PDB entry 3H5V | X-ray diffraction, 2.33 A resolution | chains A and B

[Chain A (and B)]
Name: Glutamate receptor 2
From: Rattus norvegicus
Notes: chain B of this document is another copy of the same molecule, construct and numbering; everything in this record applies to it too
Reference sequence: P19491 (GRIA2_RAT); numbering as in UniProt (aligned over 0-383)
Chain sequence (394 residues; numbered -4 to 389; the number before each row is that of its first residue; numbers below 1 keep their minus sign (Ile-4 is residue -4)):
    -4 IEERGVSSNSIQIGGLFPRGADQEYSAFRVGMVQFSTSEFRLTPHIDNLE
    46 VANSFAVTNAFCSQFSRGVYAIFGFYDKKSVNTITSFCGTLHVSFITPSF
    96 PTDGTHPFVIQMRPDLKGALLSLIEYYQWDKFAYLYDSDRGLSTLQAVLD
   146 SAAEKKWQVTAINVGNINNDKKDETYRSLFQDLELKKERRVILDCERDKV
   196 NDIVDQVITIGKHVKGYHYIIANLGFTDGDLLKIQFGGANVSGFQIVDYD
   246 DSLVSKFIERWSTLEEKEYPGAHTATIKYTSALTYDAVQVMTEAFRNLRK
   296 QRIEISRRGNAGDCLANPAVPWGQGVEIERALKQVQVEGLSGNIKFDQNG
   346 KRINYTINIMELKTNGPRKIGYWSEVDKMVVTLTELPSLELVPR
Unresolved in the structure: -4 to 2, 379-389
Sequence notes: expression tag (-4 to -1, 384-389)
Cystine bridges: Cys57-Cys309
Covalently attached groups: N-acetylglucosamine (NAG) linked to Asn235

[How chain A and chain B interact]
Contacting residue pairs - 43 pairs, chain A then chain B:
  Asn48(A) - Ser81(B)  hydrogen bond
  Ser49(A) - Asn77(B)
  Ser49(A) - Ser81(B)  hydrogen bond (backbone-side chain)
  Phe50(A) - Ser81(B)  hydrogen bond (backbone-side chain)
  Phe50(A) - Phe82(B)  hydrophobic
  Phe50(A) - Thr85(B)
  Phe50(A) - Cys309(B)
  Phe50(A) - Ala314(B)  hydrophobic
  Thr53(A) - Phe82(B)
  Asn54(A) - Leu310(B)
  Cys57(A) - Leu310(B)  hydrophobic
  Lys74(A) - Asn77(B)  hydrogen bond (backbone-side chain)
  Asn77(A) - Ser49(B)
  Asn77(A) - Lys74(B)  hydrogen bond (side chain-backbone)
  Ser81(A) - Asn48(B)  hydrogen bond
  Ser81(A) - Ser49(B)  hydrogen bond (side chain-backbone)
  Ser81(A) - Phe50(B)  hydrogen bond (side chain-backbone)
  Phe82(A) - Phe50(B)  hydrophobic
  Phe82(A) - Thr53(B)
  Thr85(A) - Phe50(B)
  Tyr131(A) - Gln141(B)  hydrogen bond
  Leu137(A) - Gln141(B)
  Gln141(A) - Tyr131(B)
  Gln141(A) - Leu137(B)
  Gln141(A) - Asn158(B)
  Leu144(A) - Leu144(B)  hydrophobic
  Ala148(A) - Lys181(B)  hydrogen bond (backbone-side chain)
  Lys151(A) - Leu180(B)
  Gln153(A) - Gln153(B)
  Ala156(A) - Leu144(B)
  Ala156(A) - Asp145(B)
  Ile157(A) - Asp145(B)
  Asn158(A) - Gln141(B)
  Asn158(A) - Asp145(B)  hydrogen bond (backbone-side chain)
  Asp177(A) - Ala148(B)
  Asp177(A) - Glu149(B)
  Leu180(A) - Ala148(B)
  Leu180(A) - Lys151(B)
  Lys181(A) - Lys151(B)
  Cys309(A) - Phe50(B)
  Leu310(A) - Asn54(B)  hydrogen bond (backbone-side chain)
  Leu310(A) - Cys57(B)  hydrophobic
  Ala314(A) - Phe50(B)  hydrophobic
Other interface residues (no listed pair), chain A (35 interface residues in all): Lys73, Thr78, Leu86, Leu140, Asp145, Ala147, Thr155, Asn312
Other interface residues (no listed pair), chain B (34 interface residues in all): Lys73, Thr78, Leu86, Ser133, Leu140, Thr155, Ala156, Ile157

[Summary]
35 residues of chain A and 34 residues of chain B are in contact; the contacts include 12 hydrogen bonds.
Among the polar pairs are Asn48(A)-Ser81(B), Ser49(A)-Ser81(B) and Phe50(A)-Ser81(B). N-acetylglucosamine is
covalently linked to Asn235(A).
Chain A and chain B are both Glutamate receptor 2 (Rattus norvegicus); the structure, Crystal structure of the
GluR2-ATD, was determined by X-ray diffraction together with 3H5W from the same study.
